PDB entry 7M7J | electron microscopy, 4.30 A resolution (low resolution: residue-level contacts below are approximate; hydrogen-bond / salt-bridge calls are withheld) | chains B and E of the 6 polymer chains in the assembly

Chain B:
Molecule: EryAI
From: Saccharopolyspora erythraea
UniProtKB: Q5UNP6 (Q5UNP6_SACER); the construct lacks a stretch of the UniProt sequence, so the offset changes along the chain: 32-1490 = UniProt 557-2015; 1491-1573 = UniProt 3463-3545
Sequence (1593 residues; row label = number of the first residue in the row):
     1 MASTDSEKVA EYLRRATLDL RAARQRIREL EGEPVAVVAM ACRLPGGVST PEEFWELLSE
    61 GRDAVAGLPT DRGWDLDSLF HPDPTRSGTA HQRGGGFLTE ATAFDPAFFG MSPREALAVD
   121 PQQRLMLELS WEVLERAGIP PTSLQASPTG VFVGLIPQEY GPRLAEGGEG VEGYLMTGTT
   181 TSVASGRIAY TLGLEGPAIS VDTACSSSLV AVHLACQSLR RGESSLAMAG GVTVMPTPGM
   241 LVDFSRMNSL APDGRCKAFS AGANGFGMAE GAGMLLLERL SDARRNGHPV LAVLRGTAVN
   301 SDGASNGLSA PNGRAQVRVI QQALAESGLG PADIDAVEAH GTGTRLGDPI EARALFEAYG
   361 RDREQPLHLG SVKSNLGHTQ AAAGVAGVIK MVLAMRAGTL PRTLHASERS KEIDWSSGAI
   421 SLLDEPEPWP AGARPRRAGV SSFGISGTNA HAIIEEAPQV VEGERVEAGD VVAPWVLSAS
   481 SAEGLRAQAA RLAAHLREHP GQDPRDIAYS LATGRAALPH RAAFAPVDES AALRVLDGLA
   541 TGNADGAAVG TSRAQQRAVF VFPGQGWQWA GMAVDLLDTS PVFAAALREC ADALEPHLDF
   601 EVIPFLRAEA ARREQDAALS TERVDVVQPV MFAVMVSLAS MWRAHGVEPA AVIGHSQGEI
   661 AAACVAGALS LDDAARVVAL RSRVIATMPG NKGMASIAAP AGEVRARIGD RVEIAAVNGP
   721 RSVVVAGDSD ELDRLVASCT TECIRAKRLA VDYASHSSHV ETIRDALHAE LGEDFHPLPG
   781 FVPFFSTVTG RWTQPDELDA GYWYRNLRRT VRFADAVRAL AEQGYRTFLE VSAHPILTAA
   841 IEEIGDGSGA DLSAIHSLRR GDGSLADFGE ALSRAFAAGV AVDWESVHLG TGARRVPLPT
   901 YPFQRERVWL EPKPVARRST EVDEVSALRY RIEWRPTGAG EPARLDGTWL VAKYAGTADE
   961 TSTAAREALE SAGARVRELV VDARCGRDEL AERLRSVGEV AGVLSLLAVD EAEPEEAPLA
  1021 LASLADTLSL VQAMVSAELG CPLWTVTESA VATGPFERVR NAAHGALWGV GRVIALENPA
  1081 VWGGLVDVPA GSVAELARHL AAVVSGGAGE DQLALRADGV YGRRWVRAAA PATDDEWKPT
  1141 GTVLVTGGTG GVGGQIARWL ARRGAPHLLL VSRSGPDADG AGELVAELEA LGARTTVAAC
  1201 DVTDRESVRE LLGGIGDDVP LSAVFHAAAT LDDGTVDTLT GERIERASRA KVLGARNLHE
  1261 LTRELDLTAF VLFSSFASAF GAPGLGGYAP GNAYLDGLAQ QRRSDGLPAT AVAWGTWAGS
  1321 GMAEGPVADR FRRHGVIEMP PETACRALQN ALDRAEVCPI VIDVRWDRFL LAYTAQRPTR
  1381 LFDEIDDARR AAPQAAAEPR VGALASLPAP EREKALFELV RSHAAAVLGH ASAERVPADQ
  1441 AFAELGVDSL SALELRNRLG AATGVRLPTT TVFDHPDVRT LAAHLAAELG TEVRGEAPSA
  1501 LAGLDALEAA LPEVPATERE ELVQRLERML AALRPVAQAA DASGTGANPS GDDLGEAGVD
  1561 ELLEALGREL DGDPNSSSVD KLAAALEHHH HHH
Disordered / not traced: 913-1593
Construct notes: expression tag (1-31, 1574-1593)

Chain E:
Molecule: 1B2 (heavy chain)
From: Homo sapiens
Sequence (249 residues; each row starts with the number of its first residue):
     1 MAEVQLVQSG GGLVQPGRSL RLSCTASGFT FGDYAMSWVR QAPGKGLEWV GFIRSKAYGG
    61 TTEYAASVKG RFTISRDDSK SIAYLQMNSL KTEDTAVYYC TRGGTLFDYW GQGTLVTVSS
   121 ASTKGPSVFP LAPSSKSTSG GTAALGCLVK DYFPEPVTVS WNSGALTSGV HTFPAVLQSS
   181 GLYSLSSVVT VPSSSLGTQT YICNVNHKPS NTKVDKKVEP KSCAALVPRG SAHHHHHHAA
   241 DYKDDDDKA
Disordered / not traced: 1-2, 136-142, 194-199, 221-249
Disulfide bonds: Cys24-Cys100, Cys147-Cys203

Chain B / chain E interface:
Pairs across the interface (26):
  Met1(B) with Arg54(E); Glu63(E)
  Ser3(B) with Tyr58(E)
  Glu7(B) with Tyr58(E)
  Lys8(B) with Thr105(E)
  Glu11(B) with Tyr34(E); Leu106(E)
  Tyr12(B) with Leu106(E)
  Arg14(B) with Asp33(E); Tyr34(E)
  Leu18(B) with Tyr34(E)
  Glu595(B) with Ser163(E)
  Ser670(B) with Asn162(E); Ala165(E)
  Leu671(B) with Asn162(E); Ser163(E); Ala165(E)
  Phe775(B) with Ser193(E)
  His776(B) with Ser193(E); Thr200(E); Tyr201(E)
  Pro777(B) with Leu166(E); Val191(E); Tyr201(E)
  Leu778(B) with Ala165(E)
  Pro779(B) with Ala165(E)
Interface residues without a listed pair, chain B (18 interface residues in all): Ser6, Arg15
Interface residues without a listed pair, chain E (19 interface residues in all): Phe52, Gly103, Asp108, Thr167

Overview:
18 residues of chain B face 19 of chain E across their interface.
Here chain B is EryAI (Saccharopolyspora erythraea) and chain E is 1B2 (heavy chain) (Homo sapiens). Entry
7M7J (6-Deoxyerythronolide B synthase (DEBS) module 1 in complex with antibody fragment 1B2: "turnstile
closed" state (TE-free)) was determined by electron microscopy, deposited together with 7M7E, 7M7F, 7M7G, 7M7H
and 7M7I.
